7BE4 - chain A; structure by X-ray diffraction, 2.10 A resolution.

[Chain A]
Molecule: Mitogen-activated protein kinase 14
From: Mus musculus
Notes: EC 2.7.11.24
UniProt: P47811 (MK14_MOUSE); numbering as in UniProt (aligned over 1-360)
Sequence (361 residues; each row starts with the number of its first residue; numbering starts at 0):
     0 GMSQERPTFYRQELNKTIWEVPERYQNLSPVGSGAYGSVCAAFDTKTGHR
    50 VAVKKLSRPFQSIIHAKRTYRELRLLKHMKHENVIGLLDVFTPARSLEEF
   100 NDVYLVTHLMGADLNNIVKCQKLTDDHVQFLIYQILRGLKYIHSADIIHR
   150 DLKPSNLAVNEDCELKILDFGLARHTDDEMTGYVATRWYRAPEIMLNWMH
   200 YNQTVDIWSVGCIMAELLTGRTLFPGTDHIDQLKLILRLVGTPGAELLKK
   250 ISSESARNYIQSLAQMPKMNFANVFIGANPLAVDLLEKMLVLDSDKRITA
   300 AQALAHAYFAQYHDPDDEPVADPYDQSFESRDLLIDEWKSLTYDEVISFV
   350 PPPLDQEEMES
Unresolved in the structure: 0-3, 117-119, 172-183, 198-200, 353-360
Construct notes: expression tag (0)
Ligand contacts: TK5 (5-azanyl-N-[[4-[[(2S)-4-cyclohexyl-1-[[(3R)-1-methylsulfonylpiperidin-3-yl]amino]-1-oxidanylidene-butan-2-yl]carbamoyl]phenyl]methyl]-1-phenyl-pyrazole-4-carboxamide): Val30, Tyr35, Val38, Ala51, Lys53, Arg70, Glu71, Leu74, Leu75, Met78, Val83, Ile84, Leu104, Thr106, His107, Leu108, Met109, Gly110, Ala111, Ile141, His148, Ile166, Leu167, Asp168, Phe169, Gly170

[Summary]
Chain A binds compound TK5.
Chain A is Mitogen-activated protein kinase 14 (Mus musculus); the structure, Crystal structure of MAP kinase
p38 alpha in complex with inhibitor SR159, was determined by X-ray diffraction (same publication as 7BCM,
7BDO, 7BDQ, 7BE5 and 7BE6).
